3EF5 - chains A and B; structure by X-ray diffraction, 2.60 A resolution.

# Chain A (and B)
Protein: Probable pyrophosphohydrolase
From: Bdellovibrio bacteriovorus
Notes: EC 3.6.1.-; chain B of this document is another copy of the same molecule, construct and numbering; everything in this record applies to it too
UniProtKB: Q6MPX4 (Q6MPX4_BDEBA); residue numbers follow UniProt; this construct covers 1-153
Chain sequence (153 residues; numbered 1 to 153; the number before each row is that of its first residue):
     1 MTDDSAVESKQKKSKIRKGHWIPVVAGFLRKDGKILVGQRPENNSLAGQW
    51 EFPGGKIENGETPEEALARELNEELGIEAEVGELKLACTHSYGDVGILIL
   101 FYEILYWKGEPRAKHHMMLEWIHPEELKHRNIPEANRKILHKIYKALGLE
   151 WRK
Unresolved in the structure: 1-19, 152-153 (chain B: 1-19, 43-46, 153)
Small-molecule neighbours: 2'-deoxyguanosine-5'-triphosphate (DGT): Val24, Val25, Ala26, Arg40, Ser45, Leu46, Glu51, Phe52, Pro53, Gly54, Gly55, Lys56, Ile97, Ile99, Phe101, His115, Pro133, Asn136
From the paper describing this entry:
  - mutagenesis - E70Q (13.5-fold), H115L/H116L (14-fold), H115Q/H116Q (18-fold), H116L (6-fold), H116Q (8.8-fold): decreased catalytic activity on 2'-deoxyguanosine-5'-triphosphate
  - mutagenesis - H115L (10-fold), H115Q (3.7-fold), H116Q (5.3-fold): decreased binding to 2'-deoxyguanosine-5'-triphosphate
  - mutagenesis - H115Q (1.5-fold): increased catalytic activity on 2'-deoxyguanosine-5'-triphosphate
  - mutagenesis - H115L: unchanged catalytic activity on 2'-deoxyguanosine-5'-triphosphate
  - mutagenesis - H116Q (2-fold): decreased catalytic activity on RNA
  - specificity-determining residues: Lys56 (proposed by the authors, not directly observed)

# Chain A / chain B interface
Residue-residue contacts (30):
  Trp21(A) with Trp21(B); Pro23(B), hydrophobic; Ile57(B); Glu58(B)
  Pro23(A) with Trp21(B), hydrophobic; Leu98(B), hydrophobic
  Ile57(A) with Trp21(B), hydrophobic; Leu98(B), hydrophobic
  Glu58(A) with Trp21(B)
  Asn59(A) with Trp21(B)
  Glu61(A) with Thr89(B), hydrogen bond (backbone-side chain)
  Thr62(A) with Thr89(B)
  Pro63(A) with Thr89(B)
  Leu84(A) with Leu84(B), hydrophobic; Leu86(B); Ala87(B)
  Leu86(A) with Leu84(B)
  Ala87(A) with Leu84(B), hydrophobic; Leu100(B), hydrophobic; Tyr102(B)
  Thr89(A) with Glu61(B), hydrogen bond (side chain-backbone); Thr62(B); Pro63(B)
  Ser91(A) with Gly60(B)
  Gly93(A) with Asn59(B)
  Leu98(A) with Pro23(B), hydrophobic; Ile57(B), hydrophobic
  Leu100(A) with Ala87(B), hydrophobic; Leu100(B), hydrophobic
  Tyr102(A) with Ala87(B)
Other interface residues (no listed pair), chain A (19 interface residues in all): Gly60, Cys88
Other interface residues (no listed pair), chain B (18 interface residues in all): Cys88, Ser91

# In short
19 residues of chain A face 18 of chain B across their interface; the contacts include 2 hydrogen bonds. The
hydrogen-bonded pair is Glu61(A)-Thr89(B). Chain A binds 2'-deoxyguanosine-5'-triphosphate. From the paper:
E70Q, H115L/H116L and H115Q/H116Q of chain A, among others, reduce catalytic activity on
2'-deoxyguanosine-5'-triphosphate; the specificity determinant Lys56(A); 7 substitutions were tested in all.
Both chains are Probable pyrophosphohydrolase (Bdellovibrio bacteriovorus). Entry 3EF5 (Structure of the RNA
pyrophosphohydrolase BdRppH in complex with dGTP) was determined by X-ray diffraction (same publication as
3EES and 3EEU).
